Entry 6UTQ (X-ray diffraction, 2.39 A resolution); this record covers chains B and D of the 6 polymer chains in the assembly.

[Chain B (and D)]
Protein: ATP-dependent sacrificial sulfur transferase LarE
Source organism: Lactobacillus plantarum
Notes: chain D of this document is another copy of the same molecule, construct and numbering; everything in this record applies to it too
UniProtKB: A0A0G9FES3 (A0A0G9FES3_LACPN); residue numbers follow UniProt; this construct covers 1-276
Amino-acid sequence (286 residues; numbered 1 to 286; the number before each row is that of its first residue):
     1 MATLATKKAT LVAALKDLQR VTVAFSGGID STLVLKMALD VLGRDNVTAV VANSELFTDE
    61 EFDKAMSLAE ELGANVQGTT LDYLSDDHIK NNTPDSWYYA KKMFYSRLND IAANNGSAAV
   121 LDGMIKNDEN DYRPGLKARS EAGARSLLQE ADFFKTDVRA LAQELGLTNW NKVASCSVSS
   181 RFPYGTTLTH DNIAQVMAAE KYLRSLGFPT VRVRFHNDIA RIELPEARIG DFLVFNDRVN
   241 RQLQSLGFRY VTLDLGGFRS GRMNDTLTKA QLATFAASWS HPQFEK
Disordered / not traced: 1, 128-140, 260-286 (chain D: 1, 126-143, 260-286)
Construct notes: expression tag (277-286)
Metal / ion sites: Cd2+ site 1 near His88 (its only coordinating residue here); Cd2+ site 2 near Asp218 (its only coordinating residue here); Cd2+ site 3: Asp231 (shared with 1 residue of chain A; 1 residue of chain C)
What the authors report for this chain:
  - mutagenesis - D231R: unchanged catalytic activity

[Chain B / chain D interface]
Pairs across the interface (30; chain B residue first):
  His216(B) with Ile219(D); Tyr250(D)
  Ile219(B) with His216(D)
  Arg221(B) with Tyr250(D); Thr252(D)
  Ile222(B) with Leu255(D), hydrophobic
  Ile229(B) with Leu233(D), hydrophobic
  Gly230(B) with Leu233(D)
  Phe232(B) with Leu255(D), hydrophobic
  Leu233(B) with Ile229(D), hydrophobic; Gly230(D)
  Asn236(B) with Leu255(D)
  Val239(B) with Leu255(D), hydrophobic
  Asn240(B) with Gly256(D)
  Tyr250(B) with His216(D); Arg221(D); Asp254(D)
  Val251(B) with Asp254(D); Leu255(D), hydrogen bond (backbone-backbone)
  Thr252(B) with Arg221(D); Thr252(D), hydrogen bond; Leu253(D)
  Leu253(B) with Thr252(D); Leu253(D), hydrogen bond (backbone-backbone); Leu255(D), hydrophobic
  Asp254(B) with Val251(D)
  Leu255(B) with Asn236(D); Val239(D), hydrophobic; Val251(D), hydrogen bond (backbone-backbone)
  Gly256(B) with Asn240(D)
Other interface residues (no listed pair), chain D (18 interface residues in all): Ile222, Phe232

[Summary]
The chain B/chain D interface involves 18 residues from each chain, with 4 hydrogen bonds. Among the polar
pairs are Thr252(B)-Thr252(D), Val251(B)-Leu255(D) and Leu253(B)-Leu253(D). The paper reports that D231R of
chain B leaves catalytic activity unchanged.
Both chains are ATP-dependent sacrificial sulfur transferase LarE (Lactobacillus plantarum). Entry 6UTQ (LarE,
a sulfur transferase involved in synthesis of the cofactor for lactate racemase in complex with ...) was
determined by X-ray diffraction, deposited together with 6UTP, 6UTR and 6UTT.
